8WLD - chains O and D of the 15 polymer chains in the assembly; structure by electron microscopy, 3.48 A resolution.

# Chain O (and D)
Name: Helicase HerA central domain-containing protein
Organism: Paenibacillus sp. 453mf
Notes: chain D of this document is another copy of the same molecule, construct and numbering; everything in this record applies to it too
UniProt: A0A1I6T0T5 (A0A1I6T0T5_9BACL); residues 7-696 here correspond to UniProt positions 1-690 (UniProt number = residue number - 6)
Chain sequence (696 residues; each row starts with the number of its first residue):
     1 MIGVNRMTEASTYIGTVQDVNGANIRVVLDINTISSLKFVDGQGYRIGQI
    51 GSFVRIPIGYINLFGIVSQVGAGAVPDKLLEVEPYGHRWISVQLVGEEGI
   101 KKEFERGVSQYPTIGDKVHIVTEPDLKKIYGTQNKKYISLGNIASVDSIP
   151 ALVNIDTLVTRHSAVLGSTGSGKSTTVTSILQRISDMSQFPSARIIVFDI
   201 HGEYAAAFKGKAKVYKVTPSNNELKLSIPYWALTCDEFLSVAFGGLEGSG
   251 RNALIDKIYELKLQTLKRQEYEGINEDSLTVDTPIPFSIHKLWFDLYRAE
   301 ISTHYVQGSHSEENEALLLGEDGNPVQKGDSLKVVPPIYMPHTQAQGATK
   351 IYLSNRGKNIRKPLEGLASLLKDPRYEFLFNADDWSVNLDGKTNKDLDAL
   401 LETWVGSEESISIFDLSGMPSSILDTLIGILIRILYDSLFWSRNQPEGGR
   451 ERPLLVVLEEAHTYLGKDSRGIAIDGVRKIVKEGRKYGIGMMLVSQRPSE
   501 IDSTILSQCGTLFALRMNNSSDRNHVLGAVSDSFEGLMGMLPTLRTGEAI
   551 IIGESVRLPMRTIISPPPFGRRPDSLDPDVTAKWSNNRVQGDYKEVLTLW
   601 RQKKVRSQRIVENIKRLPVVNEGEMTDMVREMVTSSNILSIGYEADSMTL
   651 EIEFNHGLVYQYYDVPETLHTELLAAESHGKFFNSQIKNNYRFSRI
Not modelled in the structure: 1-7, 620-635 (chain D: 1-6, 37-44, 320-325, 620-635)
Sequence notes: initiating methionine (1); expression tag (2-6)

# Interface between chain O and chain D
Contacting residue pairs (123):
  Arg46(O) with Ile58(D); Gln110(D), hydrogen bond
  Gln49(O) with Gln110(D); Tyr111(D), hydrogen bond (side chain-backbone)
  Ile50(O) with Val20(D), hydrophobic
  Gln69(O) with Asp19(D); Val20(D); Asn21(D), hydrogen bond
  Val70(O) with Asp19(D); Val20(D), hydrogen bond (backbone-backbone); Ile114(D), hydrophobic
  Gly71(O) with Gln18(D); Ile114(D)
  Ala72(O) with Gln18(D), hydrogen bond (backbone-backbone)
  Leu80(O) with Lys78(D); Leu79(D), hydrophobic
  Glu81(O) with Val82(D)
  Pro84(O) with Leu79(D), hydrophobic
  His87(O) with Gln18(D); Ile114(D)
  Thr169(O) with Glu554(D)
  His201(O) with Arg485(D)
  Arg361(O) with Asn252(D)
  Lys362(O) with Arg251(D)
  Lys372(O) with Thr280(D)
  Arg375(O) with Phe440(D); Trp441(D)
  Ser417(O) with Lys486(D)
  Ser421(O) with Lys482(D); Glu483(D), hydrogen bond
  Arg497(O) with Ser507(D); Gly528(D), hydrogen bond (side chain-backbone)
  Arg516(O) with Arg106(D)
  Asn518(O) with Arg106(D), hydrogen bond; Ser531(D); Asp532(D)
  Asn519(O) with Val530(D); Ser531(D); Ser533(D)
  Gly539(O) with Gly22(D); Ala23(D)
  Met540(O) with Tyr111(D)
  Pro542(O) with Ala23(D), hydrophobic
  Thr543(O) with Ala23(D); Leu94(D); Val108(D); Tyr111(D), hydrogen bond
  Leu544(O) with Gly107(D)
  Arg545(O) with Arg106(D); Gly107(D); Val108(D); Ser109(D)
  Ser575(O) with Arg485(D)
  Leu576(O) with Arg450(D), hydrogen bond (backbone-side chain)
  Asp577(O) with Arg161(D), salt bridge; Arg485(D)
  Pro578(O) with Asp156(D); Arg450(D); Arg485(D); Gly488(D)
  Asp579(O) with Lys136(D), salt bridge; Asp156(D)
  Val580(O) with Asp156(D); Val159(D), hydrophobic; Pro453(D), hydrophobic
  Thr581(O) with Lys136(D); Phe190(D)
  Lys583(O) with Ser192(D); Glu451(D), salt bridge; Pro453(D)
  Trp584(O) with Ile184(D), hydrophobic; Phe190(D); Pro191(D); Ser192(D), hydrogen bond (backbone-backbone); Arg194(D); Pro453(D), hydrogen bond (side chain-backbone)
  Ser585(O) with Pro191(D)
  Asn586(O) with Pro191(D); Ser192(D)
  Arg588(O) with Pro191(D); Ser407(D), hydrogen bond (side chain-backbone); Glu408(D), hydrogen bond (side chain-backbone); Ser410(D); Arg452(D)
  Gly591(O) with Glu447(D)
  Asp592(O) with Glu447(D), hydrogen bond (backbone-side chain)
  Tyr593(O) with Arg194(D), hydrogen bond; Asp398(D); Glu402(D); Val405(D), hydrogen bond (side chain-backbone); Gly406(D)
  Lys594(O) with Asp398(D)
  Glu595(O) with Gln445(D)
  Val596(O) with Ser438(D); Ser442(D)
  Leu597(O) with Asp396(D); Leu397(D), hydrophobic; Asp398(D)
  Thr598(O) with Glu272(D), hydrogen bond
  Leu599(O) with Gln445(D)
  Trp600(O) with Asp437(D); Trp441(D)
  Arg601(O) with Glu272(D), salt bridge; Ile274(D); Pro284(D), hydrogen bond (side chain-backbone); Ile285(D); Asp396(D), salt bridge
  Gln602(O) with Gly273(D)
  Lys603(O) with Asp282(D), salt bridge; Trp441(D)
  Val605(O) with Trp441(D), hydrophobic; Arg443(D); Asn444(D), hydrogen bond (backbone-side chain)
  Tyr660(O) with Glu451(D)
  Arg692(O) with Gln445(D), hydrogen bond; Pro446(D); Glu447(D), salt bridge
  Phe693(O) with Pro446(D); Glu451(D)
  Ser694(O) with Asn444(D); Gln445(D)
  Arg695(O) with Asn444(D), hydrogen bond (backbone-backbone); Arg450(D)
Other interface residues (no listed pair), chain O (73 interface residues in all): Ser35, Ile47, Gly48, Arg88, Val335, Ala345, Pro374, Gly418, Met419, Pro420, Thr546, Lys604, Ser607
Other interface residues (no listed pair), chain D (88 interface residues in all): Pro76, Thr113, Ile155, Thr160, Met187, Gln189, Ala193, Asp256, Tyr271, Glu276, Asp277, Gly308, Leu401, Glu409, Arg433, Ile434, Tyr487

# Overview
The interface between chain O and chain D involves 73 residues on one side and 88 on the other, with 22
hydrogen bonds and 7 salt bridges. Among the polar pairs are Asp577(O)-Arg161(D), Asp579(O)-Lys136(D) and
Lys583(O)-Glu451(D).
Both chains are Helicase HerA central domain-containing protein (Paenibacillus sp. 453mf). Entry 8WLD (Cryo-EM
structure of SIR2/HerA antiphage complex) was determined by electron microscopy.
